9JWS - chain A; structure by X-ray diffraction, 2.50 A resolution.

Chain A:
Protein: Bacteriorhodopsin-II-like protein
Source organism: Haloquadratum walsbyi DSM 16790
Reference sequence: Q18DH5 (BACRM_HALWD); numbering as in UniProt (aligned over 1-246)
Amino-acid sequence (252 residues; numbered 1 to 252; the number before each row is that of its first residue):
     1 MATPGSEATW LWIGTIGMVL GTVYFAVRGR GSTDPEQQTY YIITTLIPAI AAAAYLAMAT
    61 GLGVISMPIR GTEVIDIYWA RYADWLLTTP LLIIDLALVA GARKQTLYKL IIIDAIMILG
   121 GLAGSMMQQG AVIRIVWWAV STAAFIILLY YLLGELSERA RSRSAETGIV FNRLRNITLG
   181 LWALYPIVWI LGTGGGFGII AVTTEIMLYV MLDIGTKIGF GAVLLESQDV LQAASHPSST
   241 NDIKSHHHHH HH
Not modelled in the structure: 1-5, 67-75, 235-252
Sequence notes: expression tag (247-252)
Glycans and other covalent adducts: retinal (RET) linked to K217
Ion coordination: Mg2+ site 1: D84, D213; Mg2+ site 2: Y185, T216
Small-molecule neighbours: retinal (RET): Y82, W85, T88, T89, L92, M117, I118, G121, W138, S141, T142, F145, W182, Y185, P186, W189, D213, T216
Swiss-Prot annotation at these positions:
  - site: D84 (Primary proton acceptor)
  - modified residue: K217 (N6-(retinylidene)lysine)
  - mutagenesis: A201 (A201T: Able to induce phototactic response in heterologous host; when associated with Y-211), M211 (M211Y: Able to induce phototactic response in heterologous host; when associated with T-201)
Reported in the primary citation:
  - binding site for retinal: K217
  - Mg2+ coordination: D84, Y185, D213, T216
  - mutagenesis - D84N: abolished binding to Mg2+
  - mutagenesis - T216A (Kd of 0.3987M): decreased binding to Mg2+

In short:
Covalently linked retinal: at K217. D84 and D213 form the Mg2+ site 1. The Mg2+ site 2 is built by Y185 and
T216. Curated annotation (UniProt) lists 2 mutagenesis sites. From the paper: a binding site for retinal at
K217; D84N abolishes binding to Mg2+.
Chain A is Bacteriorhodopsin-II-like protein (Haloquadratum walsbyi DSM 16790); the structure, Haloquadratum
walsbyi middle rhodopsin, was determined by X-ray diffraction together with 8XHW from the same study.
